PDB entry 8IYL | electron microscopy, 3.00 A resolution | chains M and v of the 42 polymer chains in the assembly

Chain M:
Protein: Tail tip protein M
Organism: Escherichia phage lambda
UniProtKB: P03737 (TIPM_LAMBD); residues 1-109 here = UniProt positions 1-109
Sequence (109 residues; numbered 1 to 109; the number before each row is that of its first residue):
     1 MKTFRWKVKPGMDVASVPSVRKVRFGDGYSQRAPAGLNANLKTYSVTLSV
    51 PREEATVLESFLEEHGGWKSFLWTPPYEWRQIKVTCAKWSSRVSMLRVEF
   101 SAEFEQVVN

Chain v:
Protein: Tail tube protein
Organism: Escherichia phage lambda
UniProtKB: P03733 (TUBE_LAMBD); residues 1-246 here = UniProt positions 1-246
Sequence (246 residues; numbered 1 to 246; the number before each row is that of its first residue):
     1 MPVPNPTMPVKGAGTTLWVYKGSGDPYANPLSDVDWSRLAKVKDLTPGEL
    51 TAESYDDSYLDDEDADWTATGQGQKSAGDTSFTLAWMPGEQGQQALLAWF
   101 NEGDTRAYKIRFPNGTVDVFRGWVSSIGKAVTAKEVITRTVKVTNVGRPS
   151 MAEDRSTVTAATGMTVTPASTSVVKGQSTTLTVAFQPEGVTDKSFRAVSA
   201 DKTKATVSVSGMTITVNGVAAGKVNIPVVSGNGEFAAVAEITVTAS
Not modelled in the structure: 1-3

Chain M / chain v interface:
Pairs across the interface - 20 pairs, chain M then chain v:
  K7(M) - Y59(v)
  K7(M) - D61(v)
  V8(M) - Y59(v)
  V8(M) - L60(v)  hydrogen bond (backbone-backbone)
  V8(M) - D61(v)  hydrogen bond (backbone-side chain)
  K9(M) - D56(v)
  K9(M) - S58(v)
  K9(M) - Y59(v)
  K9(M) - L60(v)
  G11(M) - L60(v)
  M12(M) - L60(v)
  S49(M) - Y59(v)
  P76(M) - L60(v)  hydrophobic
  P76(M) - D61(v)
  W79(M) - D61(v)
  M95(M) - Q74(v)
  L96(M) - G73(v)
  L96(M) - Q74(v)
  R97(M) - Y55(v)
  R97(M) - Y59(v)
Also at the interface, not in a pair above, chain v (9 interface residues in all): D62

Overview:
Chain M and chain v form an interface of 11 and 9 residues respectively, with 2 hydrogen bonds. Among the
polar pairs are V8(M)-D61(v) and V8(M)-L60(v).
Here chain M is Tail tip protein M and chain v is Tail tube protein, both from Escherichia phage lambda. Entry
8IYL (Tail tip conformation 2 of phage lambda tail) was determined by electron microscopy, deposited together
with 8IYD, 8IYK, 8JVM and 8KGE.
